Entry 8ABI (electron microscopy, 3.00 A resolution); this record covers chains C and D of the 20 polymer chains in the assembly.

== Chain C ==
Name: Cytochrome b
Organism: Yarrowia lipolytica
Reference sequence: Q9B6D0 (CYB_YARLI); residue numbers follow UniProt; this construct covers 1-385
Sequence (385 residues; numbered 1 to 385; the number before each row is that of its first residue):
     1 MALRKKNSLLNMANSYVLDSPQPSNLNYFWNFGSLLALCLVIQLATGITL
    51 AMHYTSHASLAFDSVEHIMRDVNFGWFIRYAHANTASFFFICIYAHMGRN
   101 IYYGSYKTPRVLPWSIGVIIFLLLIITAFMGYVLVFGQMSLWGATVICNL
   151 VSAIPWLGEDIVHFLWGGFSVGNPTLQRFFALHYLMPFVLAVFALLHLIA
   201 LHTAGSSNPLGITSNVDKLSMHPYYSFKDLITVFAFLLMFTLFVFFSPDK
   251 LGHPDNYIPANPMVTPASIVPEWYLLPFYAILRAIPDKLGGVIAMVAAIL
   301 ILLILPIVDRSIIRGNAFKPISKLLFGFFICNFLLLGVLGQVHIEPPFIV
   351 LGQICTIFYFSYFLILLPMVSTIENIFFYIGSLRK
Not modelled in the structure: 384-385
Ion coordination: heme Fe site 1: H82, H183; heme Fe site 2: H96, H197
Ligand contacts:
  - AWB ([(2R,3S,6S,7R,8R)-3-[(3-formamido-2-oxidanyl-phenyl)carbonylamino]-8-hexyl-2,6-dimethyl-4,9-bis(oxidanylidene)-1,5-dioxonan-7-yl] 3-methylbutanoate): A13, Y16, V17, Q22, L26, W30, N31, G33, S34, A37, L40, A191, A194, L195, L198, S206, M221, Y225, K228, D229
  - heme (HEM), molecule 1: W30, G33, S34, L36, A37, L40, F89, I93, H96, M97, R99, N100, S105, R110, P113, W114, G117, V118, I120, F121, L190, A194, H197, L198, L201, S206, S207
  - heme (HEM), molecule 2: L40, Q43, L44, G47, I48, L50, A51, Y54, V65, R79, H82, A83, A86, F89, L124, T127, A128, G131, Y132, L134, V135, F180, H183, Y184, P187, L190, Y274
  - 1,2-diacyl-sn-glycero-3-phosphocholine (PC1): N27, F29, Y94, A95, M97, G98, R99, Y102, Y103, P209, L210, A317, F318, K323, F326, G327, I330, C331, F333
  - phosphatidylethanolamine (PTY), molecule 1: S34, A37, L38, V41, H222, P223, S226, F227, D229, L230, V233, F234
  - phosphatidylethanolamine (PTY), molecule 2: I42, F74, F77, F234, L237, F240, F245
UniProt features mapped onto this chain:
  - binding site (heme b): H82, H96, H183, H197
  - binding site (a ubiquinone): H202
From the paper describing this entry:
  - conformationally variable residues (order/disorder transition, side-chain flip): W142, I269

== Chain D ==
Name: YALI0A17468p
Organism: Yarrowia lipolytica
Reference sequence: Q6CGP7 (Q6CGP7_YARLI); residue numbers follow UniProt; this construct covers 1-330
Sequence (330 residues; each row starts with the number of its first residue):
     1 MRRRRIGVWPENRRVSRLWVSLSPRSCVTCPVPTNQNPPINNHHTPILTQ
    51 MFKAIPLRQALLGISSAVCAGATTTYYYTTKAEAMTAAEHGLHPAEYPWP
   101 QNGMLSTFDHASLRRGYQVYKEVCAACHSLDRIAWRNLVGVTHTTDEAKA
   151 FAEELEYDDEPDDEGNPRKRPGKLADYIPGPYPNEQAARAANQGALPPDL
   201 SLIAKARHGGADYIFALLTGYPDEPPAGVVLAPGMNYNPYFPGGGIGMAR
   251 TLFDGVVEYEDGTPATTSQMAKDVAAFLTWAAEPEHDERKKLGLKAIIVI
   301 SAMLGLSVYIKKFKWSPIKNRKFIYNPPKN
Not modelled in the structure: 1-84, 329-330
Ion coordination: heme c Fe: H128, M248
Ligand contacts:
  - heme c (HEC): V119, V123, C124, C127, H128, N192, A195, L196, P197, P198, L200, I203, R207, Y213, I214, L217, L218, F241, I246, G247, M248, T251, L252, V274, L278
  - phosphatidylethanolamine (PTY): L292, K295, A296, V299, I300, M303

== Interface between chain C and chain D ==
Residue-residue contacts (76):
  S24(C) - W315(D)
  S24(C) - R321(D)
  Y28(C) - K311(D)
  F62(C) - R132(D)
  F62(C) - L202(D)  hydrophobic
  D63(C) - R132(D)  salt bridge
  E66(C) - R132(D)
  E66(C) - L202(D)
  M69(C) - K205(D)
  R70(C) - R132(D)
  R70(C) - I133(D)
  R70(C) - S201(D)  hydrogen bond (side chain-backbone)
  R70(C) - L202(D)
  R70(C) - A281(D)  hydrogen bond (side chain-backbone)
  R70(C) - A282(D)
  R70(C) - P284(D)
  D71(C) - R136(D)  salt bridge
  F74(C) - L292(D)  hydrophobic
  W76(C) - E285(D)
  W76(C) - R289(D)
  W76(C) - L292(D)  hydrophobic
  Y80(C) - K205(D)  hydrogen bond
  Y80(C) - E285(D)
  D217(C) - R321(D)  salt bridge
  L219(C) - W315(D)  hydrophobic
  L219(C) - I318(D)  hydrophobic
  Y224(C) - K314(D)
  Y224(C) - W315(D)  hydrogen bond (backbone-side chain)
  Y224(C) - I318(D)  hydrophobic
  Y225(C) - W315(D)  hydrophobic
  F227(C) - I310(D)  hydrophobic
  F227(C) - K311(D)
  F227(C) - K314(D)
  K228(C) - K311(D)
  I231(C) - L304(D)
  I231(C) - S307(D)
  I231(C) - V308(D)  hydrophobic
  I231(C) - K311(D)
  F234(C) - I300(D)
  F234(C) - M303(D)  hydrophobic
  F234(C) - L304(D)  hydrophobic
  A235(C) - L304(D)
  L237(C) - I300(D)  hydrophobic
  L238(C) - I297(D)  hydrophobic
  L238(C) - I300(D)  hydrophobic
  L238(C) - S301(D)
  T241(C) - G293(D)
  T241(C) - A296(D)
  T241(C) - I297(D)
  T241(C) - I300(D)
  L242(C) - I297(D)  hydrophobic
  F245(C) - R289(D)  hydrogen bond (backbone-side chain)
  F245(C) - L292(D)  hydrophobic
  F245(C) - G293(D)
  F246(C) - M104(D)
  F246(C) - R289(D)
  F246(C) - K290(D)
  F246(C) - G293(D)
  F246(C) - L294(D)
  F246(C) - I297(D)  hydrophobic
  P248(C) - R289(D)
  D249(C) - K205(D)  salt bridge
  H253(C) - H208(D)
  P254(C) - K205(D)
  P254(C) - A206(D)
  P254(C) - R207(D)
  P254(C) - H208(D)
  Y257(C) - L202(D)
  Y257(C) - K205(D)  hydrogen bond
  Y257(C) - A206(D)  hydrophobic
  I258(C) - A206(D)  hydrophobic
  I258(C) - R207(D)
  P259(C) - R132(D)
  H343(C) - M85(D)  hydrogen bond
  H343(C) - H90(D)  hydrogen bond
  E345(C) - M85(D)  hydrogen bond (side chain-backbone)
Also at the interface, not in a pair above, chain C (38 interface residues in all): L230, V244, D255
Also at the interface, not in a pair above, chain D (37 interface residues in all): Y177, F323

== Summary ==
Chain C and chain D form an interface of 38 and 37 residues respectively, with 9 hydrogen bonds and 4 salt
bridges. Polar contacts include D63(C)-R132(D), D71(C)-R136(D) and D217(C)-R321(D). One
phosphatidylethanolamine molecule is bound between chain C and chain D. The paper reports conformational
variability at W142(C) and I269(C).
Here chain C is Cytochrome b and chain D is YALI0A17468p, both from Yarrowia lipolytica. Entry 8ABI (Complex
III2 from Yarrowia lipolytica,antimycin A bound, int-position) was determined by electron microscopy,
deposited together with 8AB6, 8AB7, 8AB8, 8AB9, 8ABA, 8ABB and 11 further entries.
